Entry 7PFA (electron microscopy, 9.70 A resolution (very low resolution: no residue pairs are listed; an interface is given only as per-side residue counts)); this record covers chains K and I of the 28 polymer chains in the assembly.

Chain K:
Molecule: Histone H3.2
Source organism: Homo sapiens
Reference sequence: Q71DI3 (H32_HUMAN); residues 0-135 here correspond to UniProt positions 1-136 (UniProt number = residue number + 1)
Amino-acid sequence (136 residues; each row starts with the number of its first residue; numbering starts at 0):
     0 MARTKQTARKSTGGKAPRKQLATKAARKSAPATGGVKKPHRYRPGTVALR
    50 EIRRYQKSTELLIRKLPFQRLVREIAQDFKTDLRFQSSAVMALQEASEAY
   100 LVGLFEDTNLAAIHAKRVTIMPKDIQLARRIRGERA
Disordered / not traced: 0-36, 134-135
Differences from the reference sequence: engineered mutation Ala110 (Cys111 in Q71DI3)
Swiss-Prot annotation at these positions:
  - modified residue: Arg2 (Asymmetric dimethylarginine), Thr3 (Phosphothreonine), Lys4 (Allysine), Gln5 (5-glutamyl dopamine), Thr6 (Phosphothreonine), Arg8 (Citrulline), Lys9 (N6,N6,N6-trimethyllysine), Ser10 (ADP-ribosylserine), Thr11 (Phosphothreonine), Lys14 (N6-(2-hydroxyisobutyryl)lysine), Arg17 (Asymmetric dimethylarginine), Lys18 (N6-(2-hydroxyisobutyryl)lysine), Lys23 (N6-(2-hydroxyisobutyryl)lysine), Arg26 (Citrulline), Lys27 (N6,N6,N6-trimethyllysine), Ser28 (ADP-ribosylserine), Lys36 (N6,N6,N6-trimethyllysine), Lys37 (N6-methyllysine), Tyr41 (Phosphotyrosine), Lys56 (N6,N6,N6-trimethyllysine) and 8 more in UniProt
  - lipidation: Lys18 (N6-decanoyllysine)

Chain I:
Molecule: 788-nt DNA strand
Source organism: synthetic construct
Sequence (788 nucleotides; each row starts with the number of its first residue):
     1 ATCGTCTCGCGCACTGGCCGCCATACTGGAGAATCCCGGTGCCGAGGCCG
    51 CTCAATTGGTCGTAGACAGCTCTAGCACCGCTTAAACGCACGTACGCGCT
   101 GTCCCCCGCGTTTTAACCGCCAAGGGGATTACTCCCTAGTCTCCAGGCAC
   151 GTGTCAGATATATACATCCTGTCATGTAAGTATTAAGGTAACCCAGTACT
   201 GTCTCGCGCACTGGCCGCCATACTGGAGAATCCCGGTGCCGAGGCCGCTC
   251 AATTGGTCGTAGACAGCTCTAGCACCGCTTAAACGCACGTACGCGCTGTC
   301 CCCCGCGTTTTAACCGCCAAGGGGATTACTCCCTAGTCTCCAGGCACGTG
   351 TCAGATATATACATCCTGTCATGTAAGTATTAAGGTAACCCAGTACTGTC
   401 TCGCGCACTGGCCGCCATACTGGAGAATCCCGGTGCCGAGGCCGCTCAAT
   451 TGGTCGTAGACAGCTCTAGCACCGCTTAAACGCACGTACGCGCTGTCCCC
   501 CGCGTTTTAACCGCCAAGGGGATTACTCCCTAGTCTCCAGGCACGTGTCA
   551 GATATATACATCCTGTCATGTAAGTATTAAGGTAACCCAGTACTGTCTCG
   601 CGCACTGGCCGCCATACTGGAGAATCCCGGTGCCGAGGCCGCTCAATTGG
   651 TCGTAGACAGCTCTAGCACCGCTTAAACGCACGTACGCGCTGTCCCCCGC
   701 GTTTTAACCGCCAAGGGGATTACTCCCTAGTCTCCAGGCACGTGTCAGAT
   751 ATATACATCCTGTCATGTAAGTATTAAGGTAACCCGAT
Disordered / not traced: 1-15, 577-788

Interface between chain K and chain I:
At this resolution (10 A) residue pairs are not listed: 23 residues of chain K and 13 of chain I lie at the interface.

Summary:
The interface between chain K and chain I involves 23 residues on one side and 13 on the other.
Here chain K is Histone H3.2 (Homo sapiens) and chain I is a 788-nt DNA strand (synthetic construct). Entry
7PFA (Trinucleosome of the 4x197 nucleosome array containing H1) was determined by electron microscopy (same
publication as 7PET, 7PEU, 7PEV, 7PEW, 7PEX, 7PEY and 16 further entries).
